7S83 - chains C and A of the 3 polymer chains in the assembly; structure by X-ray diffraction, 2.52 A resolution.

[Chain C]
Protein: Spike protein S1
Source organism: Severe acute respiratory syndrome coronavirus 2
Notes: fragment: receptor binding domain (RBD)
Reference sequence: P0DTC2 (SPIKE_SARS2); numbering as in UniProt (aligned over 331-527)
Sequence (205 residues; numbered 331 to 535; the number before each row is that of its first residue):
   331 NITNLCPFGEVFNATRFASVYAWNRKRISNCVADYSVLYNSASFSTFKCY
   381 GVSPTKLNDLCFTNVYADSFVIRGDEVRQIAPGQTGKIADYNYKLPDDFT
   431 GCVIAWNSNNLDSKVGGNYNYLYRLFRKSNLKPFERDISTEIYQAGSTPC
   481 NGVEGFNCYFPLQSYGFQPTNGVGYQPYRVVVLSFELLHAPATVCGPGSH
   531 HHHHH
Disordered / not traced: 331-332, 528-535
Construct notes: expression tag (528-535)
Curated features (UniProtKB/Swiss-Prot):
  - region: Arg403 to Asp405 (Integrin-binding motif), Asn448 to Phe456 (Immunodominant HLA epitope recognized by the CD8+)
  - glycosylation (N-linked (GlcNAc...) asparagine): Asn331 (complex), Asn343 (complex)
  - natural variant: Gly339 (G339D: In strain: Omicron/BA.1, Omicron/BA.2 and 4 more; G339H: In strain: Omicron/BA.2.75, Omicron/XBB.1.5 and 1 more), Arg346 (R346K: In strain: Mu/B.1.621; R346T: In strain: Omicron/BQ.1.1, Omicron/XBB.1.5 and 1 more), Leu368 (L368I: In strain: Omicron/XBB.1.5, Omicron/EG.5.1), Ser371 (S371F: In strain: Omicron/BA.2, Omicron/BA.2.12.1 and 6 more; S371L: In strain: Omicron/BA.1), Ser373 (S373P: In strain: Omicron/BA.1, Omicron/BA.2 and 7 more), Ser375 (S375F: In strain: Omicron/BA.1, Omicron/BA.2 and 7 more), Thr376 (T376A: In strain: Omicron/BA.2, Omicron/BA.2.12.1 and 5 more), Asp405 (D405N: In strain: Omicron/BA.2, Omicron/BA.2.12.1 and 6 more), Arg408 (R408S: In strain: Omicron/BA.2, Omicron/BA.2.12.1 and 6 more), Lys417 (K417N: In strain: Beta/B.1.351, Omicron/BA.1 and 8 more; K417T: In strain: Gamma/P.1), Asn440 (N440K: In strain: Omicron/BA.1, Omicron/BA.2 and 7 more), Lys444 (K444T: In strain: Omicron/BQ.1.1), 16 further natural variant entries in UniProt
  - mutagenesis: Asn331 (N331Q: Reduced viral infectivity), Asn343 (N343Q: Reduced viral infectivity), Leu452 (L452R: Increased resistance to neutralizing antibodies. Decreases HLA binding to NF9 epitope. Increased binding affinity to human ACE2), Tyr453 (Y453F: Decreased HLA binding to NF9 epitope. Increased binding affinity to human ACE2), Ala475 (A475V: Increased resistance to neutralizing antibodies), Val483 (V483A: Increased resistance to neutralizing antibodies), Glu484 (E484D: Increased replication in human TMEM106B overexpressing cells), Phe490 (F490L: Increased resistance to neutralizing antibodies and human covalescent sera neutralization), Gln493 (Q493N: Reduced host ACE2-binding affinity in vitro; Q493Y: Reduced host ACE2-binding affinity in vitro), Asn501 (N501T: Reduced host ACE2-binding affinity in vitro; N501Y: Increased binding affinity to human ACE2), His519 (H519P: Increased resistance to human covalescent sera neutralization)
Cystine bridges: Cys336-Cys361, Cys379-Cys432, Cys391-Cys525, Cys480-Cys488
Covalently attached groups: N-acetylglucosamine (NAG) linked to Asn343
Reported in the primary citation:
  - conformationally variable residues (side-chain flip): Tyr369
  - mutagenesis - K378A: unchanged binding to ShAb01 VNAR (chain A)

[Chain A]
Protein: ShAb01 VNAR
Source organism: Ginglymostoma cirratum
Sequence (131 residues; row label = number of the first residue in the row):
     1 ARVDQTPRSVTKETGESLTINCVLRDSNCALSSTHWYRKKSGSTNEERIL
    51 QGRRYVETVNSGSKSFSLRINDLRVEDSGTYRCKVYWGNSWQDKFCPGLG
   101 SYEYGDGTAVTVNGPLEVLFQGPHHHHHHHH
Disordered / not traced: 115-131
Cystine bridges: Cys22-Cys83, Cys29-Cys96

[Interface between chain C and chain A]
Contacting residue pairs (32):
  Tyr369(C) - Tyr86(A)
  Tyr369(C) - Gly100(A)  hydrogen bond (side chain-backbone)
  Tyr369(C) - Tyr102(A)  hydrogen bond (backbone-side chain)
  Ser371(C) - Tyr102(A)
  Phe374(C) - Tyr102(A)
  Phe374(C) - Tyr104(A)
  Ser375(C) - Glu103(A)
  Ser375(C) - Tyr104(A)  hydrogen bond (backbone-backbone)
  Thr376(C) - Tyr102(A)
  Thr376(C) - Glu103(A)
  Phe377(C) - Ser101(A)
  Phe377(C) - Tyr102(A)  hydrogen bond (backbone-backbone)
  Lys378(C) - Ala1(A)  hydrogen bond (side chain-backbone)
  Lys378(C) - Trp87(A)
  Lys378(C) - Ser101(A)
  Lys378(C) - Glu103(A)  salt bridge
  Cys379(C) - Pro97(A)
  Cys379(C) - Gly98(A)  hydrogen bond (backbone-backbone)
  Cys379(C) - Ser101(A)  hydrogen bond (backbone-side chain)
  Tyr380(C) - Phe95(A)
  Tyr380(C) - Cys96(A)
  Tyr380(C) - Pro97(A)
  Ser383(C) - Leu99(A)  hydrogen bond (side chain-backbone)
  Pro384(C) - Leu99(A)
  Pro384(C) - Ser101(A)
  Thr385(C) - Leu99(A)
  Arg408(C) - Arg2(A)
  Pro412(C) - Phe95(A)  hydrophobic
  Gly413(C) - Phe95(A)
  Asp427(C) - Phe95(A)
  Val503(C) - Arg8(A)
  Val503(C) - Asp106(A)
Other interface residues (no listed pair), chain C (20 interface residues in all): Leu368, Ala372, Val382
Other interface residues (no listed pair), chain A (19 interface residues in all): Arg82, Lys84, Lys94
Interface features reported in the paper:
  - specific contacts: Tyr369(C)-Tyr102(A) (hydrophobic contact), Tyr369(C)-Gly100(A) (hydrophobic contact), Tyr369(C)-Tyr86(A) (hydrophobic contact)
  - interface residues, chain C: Tyr369(C), Ser371(C), Phe374(C), Ser375(C), Lys378(C), Asp405(C), Asp427(C)
  - hot spots on chain C (mutagenesis) - Y369A: decreased binding to ShAb01 VNAR (chain A)
  - interface residues, chain A: Tyr86(A)

[Summary]
20 residues of chain C and 19 residues of chain A are in contact, with 8 hydrogen bonds and 1 salt bridge.
Polar contacts include Lys378(C)-Glu103(A), Tyr369(C)-Gly100(A) and Tyr369(C)-Tyr102(A). The paper describes
hydrophobic contacts between Tyr369(C) and Tyr102(A), Tyr369(C) and Gly100(A) and Tyr369(C) and Tyr86(A). From
the paper: Y369A of chain C reduces binding to ShAb01 VNAR (chain A); interface residues Tyr369(C), Ser371(C)
and Tyr86(A) among others.
Here chain C is Spike protein S1 (Severe acute respiratory syndrome coronavirus 2) and chain A is ShAb01 VNAR
(Ginglymostoma cirratum). Entry 7S83 (Crystal structure of SARS CoV-2 Spike Receptor Binding Domain in complex
with shark neutralizing VNARs ShAb01 ...) was determined by X-ray diffraction.
